Entry 9MQN (electron microscopy, 5.90 A resolution (low resolution: residue-level contacts below are approximate; hydrogen-bond / salt-bridge calls are withheld)); this record covers chains D and E of the 6 polymer chains in the assembly.

[Chain D (and E)]
Molecule: Fusion protein
From: Angavokely henipavirus
Notes: fragment: ectodomain; chain E of this document is another copy of the same molecule, construct and numbering; everything in this record applies to it too
Sequence (541 residues; row label = number of the first residue in the row):
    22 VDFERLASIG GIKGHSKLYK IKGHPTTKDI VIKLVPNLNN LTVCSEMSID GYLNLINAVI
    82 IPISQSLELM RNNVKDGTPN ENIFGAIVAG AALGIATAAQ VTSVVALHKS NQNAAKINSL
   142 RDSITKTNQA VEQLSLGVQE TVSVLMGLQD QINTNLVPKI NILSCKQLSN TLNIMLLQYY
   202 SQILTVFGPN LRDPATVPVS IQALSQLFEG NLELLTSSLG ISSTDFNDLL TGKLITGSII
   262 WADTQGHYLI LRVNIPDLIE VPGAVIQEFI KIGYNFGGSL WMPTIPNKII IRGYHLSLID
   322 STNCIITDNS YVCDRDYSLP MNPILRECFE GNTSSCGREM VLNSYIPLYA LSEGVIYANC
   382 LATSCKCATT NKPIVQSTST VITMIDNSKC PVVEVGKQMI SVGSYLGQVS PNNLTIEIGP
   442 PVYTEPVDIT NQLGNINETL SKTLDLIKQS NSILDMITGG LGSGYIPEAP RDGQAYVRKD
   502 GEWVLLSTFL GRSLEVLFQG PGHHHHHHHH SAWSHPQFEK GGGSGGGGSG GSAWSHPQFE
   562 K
Disordered / not traced: 471-562
Disulfide bonds: Cys65-Cys186, Cys325-Cys334, Cys349-Cys357, Cys381-Cys386, Cys388-Cys411
Glycans and other covalent adducts: N-acetylglucosamine (NAG) linked to Asn61, Asn353, Asn434, Asn458; glycan linked to Asn93
From the paper describing this entry:
  - self-association interface (contacts with another copy of this molecule); pairs are residue here / residue on that copy: Val159-Leu157 (hydrophobic contact)

[Interface between chain D and chain E]
Pairs across the interface - 78 pairs, chain D then chain E:
  Asn101(D) - Ala389(E)
  Asn101(D) - Thr390(E)
  Asn101(D) - Val413(E)
  Asn101(D) - Met420(E)
  Asn103(D) - Ala389(E)
  Asn103(D) - Asn392(E)
  Ile104(D) - Ala389(E)
  Ile104(D) - Met420(E)
  Ala107(D) - Met420(E)
  Ile108(D) - Met420(E)
  Ile108(D) - Ser422(E)
  Val109(D) - Met420(E)
  Val109(D) - Ile421(E)
  Val109(D) - Ser422(E)
  Ala110(D) - Ser422(E)
  Gly111(D) - Ser422(E)
  Gly111(D) - Val423(E)
  Ala112(D) - Glu374(E)
  Ala112(D) - Gly375(E)
  Leu114(D) - Leu372(E)
  Gly115(D) - Leu372(E)
  Gly115(D) - Ser373(E)
  Gly115(D) - Glu374(E)
  Ile116(D) - Lys34(E)
  Ile116(D) - Gly35(E)
  Ile116(D) - His36(E)
  Ile116(D) - Leu372(E)
  Ile116(D) - Ser373(E)
  Ile116(D) - Glu374(E)
  Ala117(D) - Ala371(E)
  Ala117(D) - Leu372(E)
  Thr118(D) - Ile291(E)
  Ala119(D) - Tyr370(E)
  Val126(D) - Gln419(E)
  Lys180(D) - Thr175(E)
  Leu184(D) - Thr175(E)
  Gln188(D) - Asp171(E)
  Thr192(D) - Asp171(E)
  Ile195(D) - Asn232(E)
  Ile195(D) - Leu235(E)
  Leu198(D) - Asn232(E)
  Leu198(D) - Glu234(E)
  Gln199(D) - Glu230(E)
  Gln199(D) - Asn232(E)
  Tyr201(D) - Glu234(E)
  Ser202(D) - Gly231(E)
  Ser202(D) - Leu233(E)
  Ser202(D) - Glu234(E)
  Leu205(D) - Glu234(E)
  Gly209(D) - Leu251(E)
  Leu212(D) - Phe247(E)
  Leu212(D) - Leu251(E)
  Arg213(D) - Ile327(E)
  Arg213(D) - Thr328(E)
  Arg336(D) - Tyr366(E)
  Asp337(D) - Tyr366(E)
  Ser339(D) - Asn364(E)
  Pro341(D) - Met361(E)
  Pro341(D) - Leu363(E)
  Asn343(D) - Tyr444(E)
  Asn343(D) - Glu446(E)
  Pro441(D) - Thr451(E)
  Pro442(D) - Thr451(E)
  Pro442(D) - Leu454(E)
  Val443(D) - Pro447(E)
  Val443(D) - Ile450(E)
  Val443(D) - Thr451(E)
  Ile450(D) - Ile450(E)
  Gln453(D) - Ile457(E)
  Asn456(D) - Ile457(E)
  Lys463(D) - Leu461(E)
  Lys463(D) - Thr464(E)
  Lys463(D) - Ile468(E)
  Thr464(D) - Thr464(E)
  Leu467(D) - Ile468(E)
  Ile468(D) - Leu467(E)
  Ile468(D) - Ile468(E)
  Ile468(D) - Gln470(E)
Also at the interface, not in a pair above, chain D (56 interface residues in all): Ala79, Glu102, Gly106, Val122, Ser318, Tyr338, Leu340, Ile345, Leu346, Tyr444, Asp449, Thr460
Also at the interface, not in a pair above, chain E (53 interface residues in all): Asn174, Pro179, Leu250, Asp329, Val448, Gln453

[Summary]
The interface between chain D and chain E involves 56 residues on one side and 53 on the other.
N-acetylglucosamine is covalently linked to Asn61(D), Asn353(D), Asn434(D) and Asn458(D). From the paper: a
self-association interface involving Val159(D).
Both chains are Fusion protein (Angavokely henipavirus). Entry 9MQN (AngV-F Pre-fusion Protein) was determined
by electron microscopy (same publication as 9EHU and 9MNH).
